Entry 6E5U (X-ray diffraction, 3.80 A resolution); this record covers chains M and U of the 8 polymer chains in the assembly.

[Chain M]
Protein: Non-structural protein 1
Organism: Influenza A virus
Reference sequence: I7CAR2 (I7CAR2_9INFA); residue numbers follow UniProt; this construct covers 1-72
Chain sequence (77 residues; numbered -4 to 72; the number before each row is that of its first residue; numbers below 1 keep their minus sign (Gly-4 is residue -4)):
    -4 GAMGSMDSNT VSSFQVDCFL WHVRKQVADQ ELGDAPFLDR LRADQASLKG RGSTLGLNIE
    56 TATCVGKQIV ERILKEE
Unresolved in the structure: -4 to 1
Construct notes: expression tag (-4 to 0); engineered mutation Ala38 (Arg in I7CAR2), Ala41 (Lys in I7CAR2)

[Chain U]
Protein: Non-structural protein 1
Organism: Influenza A virus
Reference sequence: I7CAR2 (I7CAR2_9INFA); aligned to UniProt positions 73-225 over residues 78-230 (the alignment contains insertions or deletions, so no single offset holds)
Chain sequence (153 residues; numbered 78 to 230; the number before each row is that of its first residue):
    78 SDEAFKMPAS RYLTDMTIEE MSRDWFMLMP KQKVAGPLCV RMDQAIMDKN IILKANFSVI
   138 FDRLETLTLL RAFTEEGAIV GEISPLPSLP GHTNEDVKNA IGVLIGGLEW NDNTVRVSET
   198 LQRFAWRSSN ENGGPPLTPT QKRKMAGTIR SEV
Unresolved in the structure: 78-87, 203-230
Construct notes: engineered mutation Pro85 (Leu in I7CAR2)
What the authors report for this chain:
  - mutagenesis - F103A/F138A: decreased localization to poly(A) RNA
  - mutagenesis - F103A/F138A: decreased binding to NXF1 NXT1

[Interface between chain M and chain U]
Residue-residue contacts (11; chain M residue first):
  Asn53(M) with Thr94(U); Glu96(U), hydrogen bond
  Glu55(M) with Ile95(U)
  Thr56(M) with Thr94(U)
  Cys59(M) with Thr91(U), hydrogen bond
  Gln63(M) with Glu196(U); Thr197(U), hydrogen bond (side chain-backbone); Arg200(U)
  Ile64(M) with Glu196(U)
  Glu66(M) with Arg200(U), salt bridge
  Arg67(M) with Glu196(U), salt bridge
Interface residues without a listed pair, chain M (11 interface residues in all): Ser3, Val60, Lys70
Interface residues without a listed pair, chain U (9 interface residues in all): Asp92, Arg193

[Summary]
11 residues of chain M face 9 of chain U across their interface, with 3 hydrogen bonds and 2 salt bridges.
Among the polar pairs are Glu66(M)-Arg200(U), Arg67(M)-Glu196(U) and Asn53(M)-Glu96(U). The paper reports that
F103A/F138A of chain U reduce localization to poly(A) RNA; F103A/F138A of chain U reduce binding to NXF1 NXT1.
Chain M is Non-structural protein 1 and chain U is Non-structural protein 1, both from Influenza A virus; the
structure, Crystal structure of the mRNA export receptor NXF1/NXT1 in complex with influenza virus NS1
protein, was determined by X-ray diffraction.
